PDB entry 1NKB | X-ray diffraction, 2.00 A resolution | chains C and A of the 3 polymer chains in the assembly

== Chain C ==
Molecule: DNA template strand
Sequence (15 nucleotides; numbered 2 to 16; the number before each row is that of its first residue):
     2 GTACGTGCTG ATCGC
Disordered / not traced: 2

== Chain A ==
Protein: DNA polymerase I
Source organism: Geobacillus stearothermophilus
Notes: EC 2.7.7.7; fragment: bacillus fragment (analogous to the e. coli klenow fragment)
UniProt: P52026 (DPO1_BACST); residues 304-876 here = UniProt positions 304-876
Chain sequence (580 residues; row label = number of the first residue in the row):
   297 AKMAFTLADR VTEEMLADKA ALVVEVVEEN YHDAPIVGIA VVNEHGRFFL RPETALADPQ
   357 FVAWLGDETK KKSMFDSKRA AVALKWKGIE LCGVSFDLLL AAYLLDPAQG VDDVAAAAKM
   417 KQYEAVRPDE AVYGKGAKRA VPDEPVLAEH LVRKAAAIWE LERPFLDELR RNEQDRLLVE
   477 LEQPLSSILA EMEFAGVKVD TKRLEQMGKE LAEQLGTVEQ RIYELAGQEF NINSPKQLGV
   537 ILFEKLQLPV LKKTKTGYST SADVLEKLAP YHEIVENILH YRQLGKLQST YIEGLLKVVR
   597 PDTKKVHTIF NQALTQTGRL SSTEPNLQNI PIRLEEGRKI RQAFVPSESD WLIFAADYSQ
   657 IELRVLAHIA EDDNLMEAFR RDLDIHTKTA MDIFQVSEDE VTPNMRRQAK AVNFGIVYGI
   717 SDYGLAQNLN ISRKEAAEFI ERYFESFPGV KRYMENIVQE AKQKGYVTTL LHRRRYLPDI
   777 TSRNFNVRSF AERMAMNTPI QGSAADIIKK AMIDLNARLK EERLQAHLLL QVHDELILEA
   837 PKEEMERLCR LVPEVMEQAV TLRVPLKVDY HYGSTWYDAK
Ion coordination: Mg2+: Asp653, Tyr654, Asp830

== Chain C / chain A interface ==
Pairs across the interface - 46 pairs, chain C then chain A:
  DT3(C) - Ala707(A)  base contact
  DT3(C) - Phe710(A)  base contact
  DT3(C) - Gly711(A)  base contact
  DT3(C) - Tyr714(A)  sugar contact
  DT3(C) - Gly715(A)  sugar contact
  DT3(C) - Ser717(A)  hydrogen bond to the phosphate
  DT3(C) - Tyr719(A)  phosphate contact
  DT3(C) - Gly720(A)  hydrogen bond to the phosphate
  DT3(C) - Leu721(A)  base contact
  DT3(C) - Asn724(A)  hydrogen bond to the base
  DT3(C) - Arg789(A)  hydrogen bond to the phosphate
  DA4(C) - Tyr714(A)  stacking on the base
  DA4(C) - Phe786(A)  phosphate contact
  DA4(C) - Arg789(A)  salt bridge to the phosphate
  DA4(C) - Gln797(A)  base contact
  DC5(C) - Gln612(A)  phosphate contact
  DC5(C) - Thr613(A)  sugar contact
  DC5(C) - Arg615(A)  hydrogen bond to the base
  DC5(C) - Arg771(A)  salt bridge to the phosphate
  DC5(C) - Phe786(A)  phosphate contact
  DC5(C) - Met790(A)  phosphate contact
  DC5(C) - Gln797(A)  hydrogen bond to the sugar
  DG6(C) - Leu610(A)  phosphate contact
  DG6(C) - Thr611(A)  phosphate contact
  DG6(C) - Gln612(A)  hydrogen bond to the phosphate
  DG6(C) - Ser617(A)  phosphate contact
  DG6(C) - Asn625(A)  base contact
  DT7(C) - Leu610(A)  phosphate contact
  DT7(C) - Ser617(A)  hydrogen bond to the phosphate
  DT7(C) - Ser618(A)  sugar contact
  DT7(C) - Thr619(A)  sugar contact
  DT7(C) - Asn622(A)  hydrogen bond to the sugar
  DT7(C) - Asn625(A)  base contact
  DG8(C) - Thr619(A)  phosphate contact
  DG8(C) - Glu620(A)  hydrogen bond to the phosphate
  DC9(C) - Ser585(A)  phosphate contact
  DC9(C) - Thr586(A)  sugar contact
  DT10(C) - Asn529(A)  phosphate contact
  DT10(C) - Ser585(A)  sugar contact
  DG11(C) - Asn527(A)  hydrogen bond to the phosphate
  DG11(C) - Asn529(A)  sugar contact
  DG11(C) - Ser530(A)  hydrogen bond to the phosphate
  DA12(C) - Ser530(A)  hydrogen bond to the phosphate
  DA12(C) - Lys532(A)  phosphate contact
  DA12(C) - Gln533(A)  hydrogen bond to the phosphate
  DT13(C) - Lys532(A)  salt bridge to the phosphate
Also at the interface, not in a pair above, chain A (36 interface residues in all): Lys582, Glu589, Asn793

== Overview ==
Chain C and chain A form an interface of 11 and 36 residues respectively, with 14 hydrogen bonds, 3 salt
bridges and 1 aromatic stacking contact. Polar pairs include DT3(C)-Asn724(A), DC5(C)-Arg615(A) and
DC5(C)-Gln797(A). Asp653(A), Tyr654(A) and Asp830(A) form the Mg2+ site.
Chain C is DNA template strand and chain A is DNA polymerase I (Geobacillus stearothermophilus); the
structure, A bacillus DNA polymerase I product complex bound to a guanine-thymine mismatch after three rounds
of ..., was determined by X-ray diffraction (same publication as 1NJW, 1NJX, 1NJY, 1NJZ, 1NK0, 1NK4 and 7
further entries).
